9OK5 - chains A and B of the 7 polymer chains in the assembly; structure by electron microscopy, 3.29 A resolution.

# Chain A (and B)
Name: Vesicle-fusing ATPase
Organism: Cricetulus griseus
Notes: EC 3.6.4.6; chain B of this document is another copy of the same molecule, construct and numbering; everything in this record applies to it too
UniProt: P18708 (NSF_CRIGR); numbering as in UniProt (aligned over 1-744)
Sequence (747 residues; each row starts with the number of its first residue; numbers below 1 keep their minus sign (Gly-2 is residue -2)):
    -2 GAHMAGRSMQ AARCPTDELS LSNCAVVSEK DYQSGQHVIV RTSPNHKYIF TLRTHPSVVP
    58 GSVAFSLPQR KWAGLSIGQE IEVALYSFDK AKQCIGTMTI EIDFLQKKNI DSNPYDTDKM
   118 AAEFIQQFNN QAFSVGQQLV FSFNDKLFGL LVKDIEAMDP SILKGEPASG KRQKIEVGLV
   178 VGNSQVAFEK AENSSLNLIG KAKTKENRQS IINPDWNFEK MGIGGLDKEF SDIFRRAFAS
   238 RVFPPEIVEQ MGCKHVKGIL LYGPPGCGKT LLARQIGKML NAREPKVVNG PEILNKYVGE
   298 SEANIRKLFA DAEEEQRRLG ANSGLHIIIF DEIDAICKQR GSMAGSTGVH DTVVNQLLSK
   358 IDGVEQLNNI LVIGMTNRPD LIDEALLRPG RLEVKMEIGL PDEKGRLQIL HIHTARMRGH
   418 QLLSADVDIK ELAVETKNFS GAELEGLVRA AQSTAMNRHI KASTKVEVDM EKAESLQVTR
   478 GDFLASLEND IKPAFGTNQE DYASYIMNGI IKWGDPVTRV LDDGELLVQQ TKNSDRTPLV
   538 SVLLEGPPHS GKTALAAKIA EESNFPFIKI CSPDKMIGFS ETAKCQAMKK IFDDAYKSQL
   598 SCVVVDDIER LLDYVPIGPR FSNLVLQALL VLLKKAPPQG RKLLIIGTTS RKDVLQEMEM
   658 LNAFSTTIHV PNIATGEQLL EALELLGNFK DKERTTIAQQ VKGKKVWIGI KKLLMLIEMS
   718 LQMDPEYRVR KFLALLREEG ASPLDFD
Unresolved in the structure: -2 to 206, 741-744
Differences from the reference sequence: expression tag (-2 to 0)
Curated features (UniProtKB/Swiss-Prot):
  - binding site (ATP): Asn505 to Trp510, Pro545 to Leu552
  - binding site (Mg(2+)): Thr550
  - modified residue: Lys105 (N6-acetyllysine), Ser207 (Phosphoserine), Tyr259 (Phosphotyrosine), Ser569 (Phosphoserine)
Metal / ion sites: Mg2+: Thr550 (together with ATP)
Small-molecule neighbours:
  - ADP (adenosine-5'-diphosphate): Gly219, Ile220, Gly221, Gly222, Leu223, Pro261, Pro262, Gly263, Cys264, Gly265, Lys266, Thr267, Leu268, Met372, Ile406, His410, Gly438, Ala439, Glu442
  - ATP (adenosine-5'-triphosphate): Tyr502, Ile503, Met504, Asn505, Gly506, Ile507, Ile508, Trp510, Val514, Pro545, His546, Ser547, Gly548, Lys549, Thr550, Ala551, Leu552, Asp604, Ile707, Lys708
What the authors report for this chain:
  - binding site for phosphate ion: Glu329, Asn374
  - catalytic residues: Asn374, Arg388
  - post-translational modification sites: Ser207 (citing earlier work)

# Chain A / chain B interface
Pairs across the interface (61; chain A residue first):
  Pro211(A) - Lys462(B)
  Asp212(A) - Lys458(B)  salt bridge
  Asp212(A) - Lys462(B)  salt bridge
  Arg232(A) - Asn454(B)
  Ala236(A) - Ser450(B)
  Val239(A) - Ile457(B)  hydrophobic
  Phe240(A) - Met453(B)  hydrophobic
  Phe240(A) - Leu473(B)  hydrophobic
  Ile244(A) - Glu471(B)
  Ile244(A) - Leu473(B)  hydrophobic
  Glu246(A) - Arg413(B)  hydrogen bond (backbone-side chain)
  Gln247(A) - His417(B)
  Met248(A) - Leu419(B)  hydrophobic
  Met248(A) - Met453(B)  hydrophobic
  Met248(A) - Leu473(B)  hydrophobic
  Met248(A) - Val475(B)  hydrophobic
  Cys250(A) - Gln449(B)
  Lys251(A) - Arg446(B)
  Tyr294(A) - Lys293(B)
  Val295(A) - Asn292(B)
  Val295(A) - Lys293(B)
  Ser339(A) - Ala580(B)
  Met340(A) - Ile574(B)
  Met340(A) - Phe576(B)  hydrophobic
  Ala341(A) - Gly575(B)
  Thr349(A) - Pro288(B)
  Gln353(A) - Pro288(B)
  Val361(A) - Val284(B)  hydrophobic
  Glu362(A) - Asn286(B)  hydrogen bond
  Glu390(A) - Arg446(B)  salt bridge
  Leu523(A) - Met720(B)  hydrophobic
  Gln526(A) - Gln719(B)
  Gln527(A) - Met712(B)
  Gln527(A) - Met716(B)
  Gln527(A) - Gln719(B)
  Ser531(A) - Glu715(B)  hydrogen bond
  Asp532(A) - Glu715(B)
  Arg533(A) - Asn505(B)
  Arg533(A) - Asn685(B)
  Arg533(A) - Glu715(B)  salt bridge
  Thr534(A) - Glu715(B)
  Pro616(A) - Ile614(B)  hydrophobic
  Pro616(A) - Arg617(B)
  Phe618(A) - Ile614(B)  hydrophobic
  Phe618(A) - Arg617(B)  hydrogen bond (backbone-side chain)
  Asn620(A) - Asp610(B)  hydrogen bond (side chain-backbone)
  Gln624(A) - Arg607(B)  hydrogen bond
  Gln624(A) - Asp610(B)
  Gln624(A) - Tyr611(B)  hydrogen bond (side chain-backbone)
  Val628(A) - Asp571(B)
  Val628(A) - Ile574(B)  hydrophobic
  Leu629(A) - Ile574(B)  hydrophobic
  Lys632(A) - Asp571(B)  hydrogen bond (side chain-backbone)
  Lys632(A) - Ile574(B)
  Glu654(A) - Pro613(B)
  Glu654(A) - Ile614(B)
  Met655(A) - Ile614(B)  hydrophobic
  Glu656(A) - Pro613(B)
  Asn659(A) - His546(B)
  Ser662(A) - Met712(B)
  Ser662(A) - Met716(B)
Other interface residues (no listed pair), chain A (64 interface residues in all): Ser237, Gly249, Gly296, Glu297, Glu299, Arg303, Gln336, Asn352, Ser356, Lys357, Gly360, Gln363, Arg385, Pro386, Asn530, Cys582, Lys586, Arg617, Leu621, Leu623, Leu627, Gln636, Thr663
Other interface residues (no listed pair), chain B (55 interface residues in all): Pro262, Thr267, Arg271, Glu289, Leu291, Asp328, Glu329, Met414, Ala439, Glu442, Thr461, Met504, Pro545, Ser577, Val612, Leu683, Ile714

# Summary
Chain A and chain B form an interface of 64 and 55 residues respectively, with 8 hydrogen bonds and 4 salt
bridges. Among the polar pairs are Asp212(A)-Lys458(B), Asp212(A)-Lys462(B) and Glu390(A)-Arg446(B). Bound to
chain A: ADP and ATP. From the paper: catalytic residues Asn374(A) and Arg388(A); a binding site for phosphate
ion at Glu329(A) and Asn374(A).
Both chains are Vesicle-fusing ATPase (Cricetulus griseus). Entry 9OK5 (22bin20S complex (NSF-alphaSNAP-2:2
syntaxin-1a:SNAP-25), hydrolyzing, class 16) was determined by electron microscopy (same publication as 9OJR,
9OJU, 9OJZ, 9OK3, 9OKC, 9OLJ and 17 further entries).
